PDB entry 5LVQ | X-ray diffraction, 2.05 A resolution | chain A

Chain A:
Protein: Histone acetyltransferase KAT2B
Source organism: Homo sapiens
Notes: EC 2.3.1.48
Reference sequence: Q92831 (KAT2B_HUMAN); numbering as in UniProt (aligned over 715-831)
Chain sequence (119 residues; each row starts with the number of its first residue):
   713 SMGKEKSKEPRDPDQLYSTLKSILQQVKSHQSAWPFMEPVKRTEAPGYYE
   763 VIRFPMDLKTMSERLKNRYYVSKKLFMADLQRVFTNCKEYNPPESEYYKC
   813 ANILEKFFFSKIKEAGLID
Disordered / not traced: 713-723
Differences from the reference sequence: expression tag (713-714)
Curated features (UniProtKB/Swiss-Prot):
  - mutagenesis: V752 (V752A: Reduced acetyl-lysine binding), Y760 (Y760A: Reduced acetyl-lysine binding), Y802 (Y802A: Reduced acetyl-lysine binding), Y809 (Y809A: Complete loss of acetyl-lysine binding)
Residues lining bound ligands: compound-D (2LX; N-methyl-2-(tetrahydro-2H-pyran-4-yloxy)benzamide): W746, P747, F748, E750, V752, E756, A757, Y760, C799, Y802, N803, Y809
Reported in the primary citation:
  - binding site for compound-D: E756, A757, Y760, N803, Y809

In short:
Ligands of chain A: compound-D. UniProt lists 4 mutagenesis sites. From the paper: a binding site for
compound-D at E756, A757 and Y760 among others.
Chain A is Histone acetyltransferase KAT2B (Homo sapiens); the structure, Crystal structure of human PCAF
bromodomain in complex with compound-D (CPD-D), N-methyl-2-(tetrahydro-2H-pyran-4-yloxy)benzamide, was
determined by X-ray diffraction, deposited together with 5LVR, 5LUU and 5TB6.
